3P8M - chains A and D of the 4 polymer chains in the assembly; structure by X-ray diffraction, 2.90 A resolution.

# Chain A
Protein: Dynein light chain 2
Organism: Homo sapiens
Reference sequence: Q96FJ2 (DYL2_HUMAN); residue numbers follow UniProt; this construct covers 1-89
Chain sequence (92 residues; numbered -2 to 89; the number before each row is that of its first residue; numbers below 1 keep their minus sign (Gly-2 is residue -2)):
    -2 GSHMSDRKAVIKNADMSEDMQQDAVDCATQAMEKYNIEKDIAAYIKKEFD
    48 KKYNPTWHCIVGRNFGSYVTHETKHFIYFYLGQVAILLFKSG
Disordered / not traced: -2 to 2
Sequence notes: expression tag (-2 to 0)
Swiss-Prot annotation at these positions:
  - site: Tyr41 (Interaction with myosin V motor complex)

# Chain D
Protein: General control protein GCN4
Organism: Saccharomyces cerevisiae
Reference sequence: P03069 (GCN4_YEAST); residues 144-175 here correspond to UniProt positions 250-281 (UniProt number = residue number + 106)
Chain sequence (46 residues; row label = number of the first residue in the row):
   130 GSVSRGTQTEGGSGMKQLEDKVEELLSKNYHLENEVARLKKLVGER
Disordered / not traced: 173-175
Sequence notes: expression tag (130-131); linker (140-143)
Swiss-Prot annotation at these positions:
  - region: Leu147 to Leu168 (Leucine-zipper)

# Interface between chain A and chain D
Pairs across the interface (30; chain A residue first):
  Asp12(A) - Arg134(D)
  Arg60(A) - Thr138(D)  hydrogen bond (backbone-side chain)
  Asn61(A) - Thr138(D)
  Phe62(A) - Gln137(D)
  Phe62(A) - Thr138(D)  hydrogen bond (backbone-backbone)
  Gly63(A) - Thr136(D)
  Gly63(A) - Gln137(D)
  Ser64(A) - Gly135(D)
  Ser64(A) - Thr136(D)  hydrogen bond
  Tyr65(A) - Ser133(D)
  Tyr65(A) - Arg134(D)
  Tyr65(A) - Gly135(D)
  Val66(A) - Val132(D)
  Val66(A) - Ser133(D)
  Val66(A) - Arg134(D)  hydrogen bond (backbone-backbone)
  Thr67(A) - Val132(D)
  Thr67(A) - Ser133(D)  hydrogen bond
  His68(A) - Gly130(D)
  His68(A) - Ser131(D)
  His68(A) - Val132(D)  hydrogen bond (backbone-backbone)
  His68(A) - Arg134(D)  hydrogen bond
  Glu69(A) - Gly130(D)
  Thr70(A) - Gly130(D)
  Phe73(A) - Arg134(D)
  Tyr75(A) - Thr136(D)
  Tyr75(A) - Gln137(D)  hydrogen bond (side chain-backbone)
  Tyr75(A) - Thr138(D)
  Tyr77(A) - Thr138(D)
  Tyr77(A) - Glu139(D)  hydrogen bond (side chain-backbone)
  Ala82(A) - Thr138(D)
Interface residues without a listed pair, chain A (18 interface residues in all): Asn10, Leu84
Interface features reported in the paper:
  - interface residues, chain A: His68(A)

# Summary
18 residues of chain A and 10 residues of chain D are in contact, with 9 hydrogen bonds. Polar pairs include
Arg60(A)-Thr138(D), Ser64(A)-Thr136(D) and Thr67(A)-Ser133(D). From the paper: the interface residue His68(A).
Here chain A is Dynein light chain 2 (Homo sapiens) and chain D is General control protein GCN4 (Saccharomyces
cerevisiae). Entry 3P8M (Human dynein light chain (DYNLL2) in complex with an in vitro evolved peptide
dimerized by leucine ...) was determined by X-ray diffraction (same publication as 2XQQ).
